Entry 6Y11 (X-ray diffraction, 3.11 A resolution); this record covers chains J and K of the 16 polymer chains in the assembly.

[Chain J]
Protein: NADH-quinone oxidoreductase subunit 10
Source organism: Thermus thermophilus
Notes: EC 7.1.1.-
Reference sequence: Q56225 (NQO10_THET8); residues 1-176 here = UniProt positions 1-176
Amino-acid sequence (176 residues; each row starts with the number of its first residue):
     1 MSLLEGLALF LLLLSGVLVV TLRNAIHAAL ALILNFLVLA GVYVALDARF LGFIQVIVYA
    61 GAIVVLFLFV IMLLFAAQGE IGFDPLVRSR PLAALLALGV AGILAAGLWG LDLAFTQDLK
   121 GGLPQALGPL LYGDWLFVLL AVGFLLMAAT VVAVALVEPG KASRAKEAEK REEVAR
Unresolved in the structure: 161-176

[Chain K]
Protein: NADH-quinone oxidoreductase subunit 11
Source organism: Thermus thermophilus
Notes: EC 7.1.1.-
Reference sequence: Q56226 (NQO11_THET8); residue numbers follow UniProt; this construct covers 1-95
Amino-acid sequence (95 residues; each row starts with the number of its first residue):
     1 MSYLLTSALL FALGVYGVLT RRTAILVFLS IELMLNAANL SLVGFARAYG LDGQVAALMV
    61 IAVAAAEVAV GLGLIVAIFR HRESTAVDDL SELRG

[Chain J / chain K interface]
Pairs across the interface (121):
  Glu5(J) - Ser2(K)
  Glu5(J) - Tyr3(K)  hydrogen bond
  Leu9(J) - Ser2(K)
  Leu9(J) - Thr6(K)
  Leu12(J) - Leu10(K)  hydrophobic
  Leu13(J) - Leu9(K)  hydrophobic
  Leu13(J) - Leu13(K)
  Gly16(J) - Leu13(K)
  Val17(J) - Leu13(K)
  Val19(J) - Arg21(K)  hydrogen bond (backbone-side chain)
  Val19(J) - Leu29(K)  hydrophobic
  Val20(J) - Leu13(K)
  Val20(J) - Tyr16(K)  hydrophobic
  Val20(J) - Gly17(K)
  Val20(J) - Arg21(K)  hydrogen bond (backbone-side chain)
  Thr21(J) - Arg21(K)  hydrogen bond (backbone-side chain)
  Leu22(J) - Arg21(K)  hydrogen bond (backbone-side chain)
  Arg23(J) - Arg22(K)
  Ala25(J) - Leu26(K)  hydrophobic
  Ala28(J) - Arg21(K)
  Ala29(J) - Leu29(K)  hydrophobic
  Leu32(J) - Leu29(K)  hydrophobic
  Asn35(J) - Leu33(K)
  Phe36(J) - Asn36(K)
  Leu39(J) - Leu40(K)  hydrophobic
  Val42(J) - Tyr3(K)  hydrophobic
  Val42(J) - Leu40(K)  hydrophobic
  Tyr43(J) - Asn36(K)
  Tyr43(J) - Asn39(K)
  Tyr43(J) - Leu40(K)
  Tyr43(J) - Val43(K)  hydrophobic
  Leu46(J) - Tyr3(K)  hydrophobic
  Leu46(J) - Arg47(K)
  Ala48(J) - Val43(K)  hydrophobic
  Ala48(J) - Gln54(K)
  Phe50(J) - Leu58(K)  hydrophobic
  Leu51(J) - Val43(K)  hydrophobic
  Leu51(J) - Gln54(K)
  Leu51(J) - Ala57(K)  hydrophobic
  Leu51(J) - Leu58(K)
  Gln55(J) - Asn36(K)  hydrogen bond
  Gln55(J) - Ile61(K)
  Val58(J) - Ile61(K)  hydrophobic
  Tyr59(J) - Glu32(K)  hydrogen bond
  Tyr59(J) - Leu35(K)
  Tyr59(J) - Asn36(K)  hydrogen bond
  Tyr59(J) - Ile61(K)  hydrophobic
  Tyr59(J) - Ala64(K)
  Ile63(J) - Ala65(K)  hydrophobic
  Ile63(J) - Val68(K)  hydrophobic
  Leu66(J) - Leu72(K)  hydrophobic
  Phe67(J) - Ile25(K)  hydrophobic
  Phe67(J) - Phe28(K)  hydrophobic
  Phe67(J) - Leu29(K)  hydrophobic
  Phe67(J) - Leu72(K)  hydrophobic
  Ile71(J) - Ile25(K)  hydrophobic
  Leu74(J) - Phe79(K)
  Gly79(J) - Thr23(K)
  Glu80(J) - Arg22(K)
  Ile81(J) - Ser84(K)  hydrogen bond (backbone-side chain)
  Ile81(J) - Ala86(K)
  Gly82(J) - Ala86(K)
  Phe83(J) - Arg22(K)  hydrogen bond (backbone-side chain)
  Phe83(J) - Asp88(K)
  Asp84(J) - Asp88(K)
  Pro85(J) - Arg22(K)
  Ala93(J) - Tyr16(K)
  Ala93(J) - Leu19(K)  hydrophobic
  Ala93(J) - Thr20(K)
  Ala94(J) - Tyr16(K)  hydrophobic
  Leu96(J) - Leu19(K)  hydrophobic
  Ala97(J) - Ala12(K)
  Ala97(J) - Tyr16(K)  hydrophobic
  Val100(J) - Phe11(K)  hydrophobic
  Val100(J) - Ala12(K)  hydrophobic
  Ala101(J) - Ala12(K)  hydrophobic
  Leu104(J) - Ala8(K)  hydrophobic
  Leu111(J) - Met1(K)
  Leu113(J) - Phe45(K)  hydrophobic
  Leu113(J) - Ala48(K)  hydrophobic
  Leu113(J) - Tyr49(K)
  Ala114(J) - Ala48(K)
  Phe115(J) - Met1(K)
  Phe115(J) - Leu4(K)  hydrophobic
  Phe115(J) - Gly44(K)
  Phe115(J) - Arg47(K)
  Phe115(J) - Ala48(K)  hydrophobic
  Gln117(J) - Arg47(K)
  Gln117(J) - Ala48(K)
  Gln117(J) - Tyr49(K)
  Gln117(J) - Gly50(K)  hydrogen bond (side chain-backbone)
  Leu119(J) - Arg47(K)
  Leu119(J) - Leu51(K)  hydrophobic
  Leu119(J) - Gln54(K)
  Gly122(J) - Gln54(K)
  Leu127(J) - Leu51(K)  hydrophobic
  Leu127(J) - Gln54(K)
  Leu130(J) - Leu51(K)  hydrophobic
  Leu130(J) - Asp52(K)
  Leu130(J) - Val55(K)  hydrophobic
  Leu131(J) - Leu58(K)  hydrophobic
  Leu131(J) - Met59(K)  hydrophobic
  Trp135(J) - Asp52(K)  hydrogen bond
  Trp135(J) - Val55(K)  hydrophobic
  Trp135(J) - Ala56(K)  hydrophobic
  Trp135(J) - Met59(K)
  Val138(J) - Met59(K)  hydrophobic
  Leu139(J) - Met59(K)  hydrophobic
  Val142(J) - Met59(K)  hydrophobic
  Val142(J) - Ala62(K)  hydrophobic
  Leu145(J) - Val63(K)  hydrophobic
  Leu145(J) - Ala66(K)  hydrophobic
  Leu146(J) - Ala62(K)
  Leu146(J) - Ala66(K)  hydrophobic
  Ala149(J) - Ala66(K)  hydrophobic
  Ala149(J) - Val70(K)  hydrophobic
  Val152(J) - Val70(K)  hydrophobic
  Leu156(J) - Val70(K)
  Leu156(J) - Gly73(K)
  Leu156(J) - Leu74(K)
  Val157(J) - Arg80(K)
Interface residues without a listed pair, chain J (75 interface residues in all): Leu18, Asp47, Val70, Arg90, Leu108, Asp112, Thr116, Ala153, Pro159
Interface residues without a listed pair, chain K (69 interface residues in all): Leu5, Gly14, Val15, Ser30, Ala46, Ala69, Val76, Ala77, Thr85, Asp89

[In short]
75 residues of chain J face 69 of chain K across their interface; the contacts include 12 hydrogen bonds.
Polar pairs include Glu5(J)-Tyr3(K), Val19(J)-Arg21(K) and Val20(J)-Arg21(K).
Chain J is NADH-quinone oxidoreductase subunit 10 and chain K is NADH-quinone oxidoreductase subunit 11, both
from Thermus thermophilus; the structure, Respiratory complex I from Thermus thermophilus, was determined by
X-ray diffraction, deposited together with 6I0D, 6I1P, 6Q8O, 6Q8W, 6Q8X, 6ZIY and 3 further entries.
